7T92 - chains B and C of the 5 polymer chains in the assembly; structure by electron microscopy, 3.10 A resolution.

# Chain B
Name: Peroxin-12
From: Thermothelomyces thermophilus ATCC 42464
UniProtKB: G2Q5N0 (G2Q5N0_MYCTT); residues 46-484 here correspond to UniProt positions 1-439 (UniProt number = residue number - 45)
Sequence (439 residues; numbered 46 to 484; the number before each row is that of its first residue):
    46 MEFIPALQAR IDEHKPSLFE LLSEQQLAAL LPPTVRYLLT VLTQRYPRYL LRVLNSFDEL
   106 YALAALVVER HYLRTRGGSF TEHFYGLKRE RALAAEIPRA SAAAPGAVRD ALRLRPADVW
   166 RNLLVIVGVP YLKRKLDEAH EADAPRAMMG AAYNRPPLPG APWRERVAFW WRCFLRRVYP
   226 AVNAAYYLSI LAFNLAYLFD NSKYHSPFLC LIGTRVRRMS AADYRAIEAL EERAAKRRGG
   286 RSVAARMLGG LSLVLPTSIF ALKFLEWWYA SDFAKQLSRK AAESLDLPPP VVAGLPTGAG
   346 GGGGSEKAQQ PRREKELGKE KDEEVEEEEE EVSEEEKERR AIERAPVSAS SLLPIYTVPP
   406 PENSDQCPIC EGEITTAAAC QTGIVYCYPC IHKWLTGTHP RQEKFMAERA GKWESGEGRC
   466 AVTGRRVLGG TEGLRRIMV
Not modelled in the structure: 46-55, 139-152, 280-297, 342-378
Ion coordination: Zn2+: Cys412, Cys415, Cys432, Cys435
Small-molecule neighbours:
  - LBN (1-palmitoyl-2-oleoyl-sn-glycero-3-phosphocholine), molecule 1: Leu76, Thr79, Tyr82, Leu83, Val113, His116, Tyr117, Phe125, Val299, Ser303, Ala306, Phe309, Leu310, Trp313, Tyr314
  - LBN, molecule 2: Tyr82, Val86, Gln89
  - LBN, molecule 3: Ala107, Leu111, Trp165, Arg166, Leu168, Leu169, Val172, Gly173, Tyr176
  - LBN, molecule 4: Leu177, Lys180, Leu181, Val212, Ala213, Trp216, Arg217
  - LBN, molecule 5: Val227, Tyr231, Ser234, Phe238, Pro252, Phe253, Cys255, Leu256
  - LBN, molecule 6: Leu233, Leu236, Ala237, Leu240, Asn246
  - LBN, molecule 7: Phe305, Phe309, Trp312, Phe318

# Chain C
Name: Peroxin-10
From: Thermothelomyces thermophilus ATCC 42464
UniProtKB: G2Q0E2 (G2Q0E2_MYCTT); numbering as in UniProt (aligned over 1-454)
Sequence (454 residues; each row starts with the number of its first residue):
     1 MATQPPPARP PPPLTSSPYP YAAAPDIIRA HQKDAYFQGV LANRLSDLHR RLRGARSAHA
    61 WAAETRTFAA ALYLCLTTLL GNRTLGEEYC DLVQVEEAPS KLFASSSSKA ADDHIYENGL
   121 GGGGDGGPLL PSLPRRAGYI LTAIVLPHLA SRALPSVRSA IRKRLQSRLA TLSRRRQQTG
   181 TKSGSGRGGR GGGGGITEYR VLRYLLTHLT PLTSGAHFRA ATLAVFYFTG AYYELSKWVW
   241 GLRYVFTTRA GRVVDDDHNR HHHSPQHGGG NGGRAGYEVL GVLLVVQMAV RAWLHVREQL
   301 SSGSVAGGGG EEEEDGEDGF RERTAFGPGT NVDVSLDEHA FTSNNELLGG GGGGGGSSSQ
   361 RSLGEIGAMA HTPVLKAGRA RYDLGTSDKV MGWIKGAQQR KCTLCLEELK DPAATQCGHV
   421 FCWACIGDWV REKPECPLCR REAMVQHILP LRAA
Not modelled in the structure: 1-19, 98-126, 170-200, 248-275, 301-322, 352-357, 453-454
Ion coordination: Zn2+ site 1: Cys402, Cys405, Cys422, Cys425; Zn2+ site 2: Cys417, His419, Cys436, Cys439
Small-molecule neighbours:
  - LBN (1-palmitoyl-2-oleoyl-sn-glycero-3-phosphocholine), molecule 1: Thr142, Ala143, Leu146, Pro147, Ala150, Arg219, Glu234, Leu235, Ser236, Val239
  - LBN, molecule 2: Pro147, Ala150, Ser151, Leu154, Arg158, Thr213, Ser214, Gly215, Phe218, Arg219, Leu235
  - LBN, molecule 3: Tyr204, Pro211, Leu212, His217, Met288, Arg291, Ala292, His295, Val296
  - LBN, molecule 4: Phe218, Ala221, Thr222, Val225, Tyr232, Leu235, Trp238, Arg243
UniProt features mapped onto this chain:
  - zinc finger: Cys402 to Arg440 (RING-type)
  - binding site (Zn(2+)): Cys402, Cys405, Cys417, His419, Cys422, Cys425, Cys436, Cys439

# Interface between chain B and chain C
Residue-residue contacts (62; chain B residue first):
  Trp312(B) - His339(C)
  Trp312(B) - Phe341(C)  hydrophobic
  Ala315(B) - His339(C)
  Ser316(B) - Phe341(C)
  Gln321(B) - Phe341(C)
  Glu328(B) - Arg431(C)
  Ser329(B) - Arg431(C)  hydrogen bond (backbone-side chain)
  Ser329(B) - Val445(C)
  Leu330(B) - Gln360(C)
  Asp331(B) - Gln360(C)
  Asp331(B) - Leu363(C)
  Asp331(B) - Ile366(C)
  Asp331(B) - Arg431(C)  salt bridge
  Leu332(B) - Leu363(C)
  Leu332(B) - Ile366(C)  hydrophobic
  Leu332(B) - Trp423(C)  hydrogen bond (backbone-side chain)
  Pro333(B) - Leu363(C)
  Pro333(B) - Ile366(C)
  Pro333(B) - Val374(C)  hydrophobic
  Pro333(B) - Trp423(C)
  Pro334(B) - Thr372(C)
  Pro334(B) - Asp411(C)
  Pro334(B) - Trp423(C)
  Pro335(B) - Trp423(C)
  Pro335(B) - Pro450(C)
  Pro335(B) - Arg452(C)  hydrogen bond (backbone-side chain)
  Val336(B) - Thr372(C)
  Val336(B) - Arg381(C)
  Val336(B) - Arg452(C)
  Leu340(B) - Arg452(C)
  Ser409(B) - Lys389(C)  hydrogen bond (side chain-backbone)
  Ser409(B) - Val390(C)
  Ser409(B) - Gly392(C)
  Asp410(B) - Gly392(C)
  Asp410(B) - Trp393(C)
  Asp410(B) - Lys395(C)  salt bridge
  Glu418(B) - Lys395(C)
  Ile419(B) - Trp393(C)  hydrophobic
  Ala422(B) - Trp393(C)  hydrophobic
  Cys425(B) - Leu449(C)
  Gln426(B) - Leu449(C)
  Thr427(B) - Arg452(C)  hydrogen bond (backbone-side chain)
  Gly428(B) - Pro450(C)
  Gly428(B) - Leu451(C)
  Gly428(B) - Arg452(C)  hydrogen bond (backbone-backbone)
  Ile429(B) - Arg452(C)
  Val430(B) - Trp393(C)  hydrophobic
  Arg480(B) - Ala414(C)  hydrogen bond (side chain-backbone)
  Arg480(B) - Thr415(C)
  Arg480(B) - Gln416(C)
  Arg480(B) - His447(C)  hydrogen bond (side chain-backbone)
  Arg480(B) - Leu449(C)
  Arg481(B) - Gly418(C)
  Ile482(B) - Trp393(C)  hydrophobic
  Ile482(B) - Gly418(C)
  Ile482(B) - Val420(C)  hydrophobic
  Ile482(B) - Leu451(C)  hydrophobic
  Met483(B) - Gly418(C)  hydrogen bond (backbone-backbone)
  Met483(B) - His419(C)
  Val484(B) - Trp393(C)  hydrophobic
  Val484(B) - Ile394(C)
  Val484(B) - Gln399(C)
Other interface residues (no listed pair), chain B (32 interface residues in all): Val337, Ala424
Other interface residues (no listed pair), chain C (39 interface residues in all): Glu338, Ser359, Gly367, Pro373, Met391, Cys417, Asp428, Val430, Ile448

# Summary
The interface between chain B and chain C involves 32 residues on one side and 39 on the other, with 9
hydrogen bonds and 2 salt bridges. Among the polar pairs are Asp331(B)-Arg431(C), Asp410(B)-Lys395(C) and
Ser329(B)-Arg431(C). Bound to chain B: 7 copies of compound LBN.
Here chain B is Peroxin-12 and chain C is Peroxin-10, both from Thermothelomyces thermophilus ATCC 42464.
Entry 7T92 (Structure of the peroxisomal retro-translocon formed by a heterotrimeric ubiquitin ligase complex)
was determined by electron microscopy together with 7T9X from the same study.
